Entry 6IP2 (electron microscopy, 3.70 A resolution); this record covers chains E and F of the 6 polymer chains in the assembly.

[Chain E (and F)]
Name: Vesicle-fusing ATPase
Source organism: Cricetulus griseus
Notes: EC 3.6.4.6; chain F of this document is another copy of the same molecule, construct and numbering; everything in this record applies to it too
UniProt: P18708 (NSF_CRIGR); residue numbers follow UniProt; this construct covers 1-744
Amino-acid sequence (769 residues; row label = number of the first residue in the row; numbers below 1 keep their minus sign (Met-24 is residue -24)):
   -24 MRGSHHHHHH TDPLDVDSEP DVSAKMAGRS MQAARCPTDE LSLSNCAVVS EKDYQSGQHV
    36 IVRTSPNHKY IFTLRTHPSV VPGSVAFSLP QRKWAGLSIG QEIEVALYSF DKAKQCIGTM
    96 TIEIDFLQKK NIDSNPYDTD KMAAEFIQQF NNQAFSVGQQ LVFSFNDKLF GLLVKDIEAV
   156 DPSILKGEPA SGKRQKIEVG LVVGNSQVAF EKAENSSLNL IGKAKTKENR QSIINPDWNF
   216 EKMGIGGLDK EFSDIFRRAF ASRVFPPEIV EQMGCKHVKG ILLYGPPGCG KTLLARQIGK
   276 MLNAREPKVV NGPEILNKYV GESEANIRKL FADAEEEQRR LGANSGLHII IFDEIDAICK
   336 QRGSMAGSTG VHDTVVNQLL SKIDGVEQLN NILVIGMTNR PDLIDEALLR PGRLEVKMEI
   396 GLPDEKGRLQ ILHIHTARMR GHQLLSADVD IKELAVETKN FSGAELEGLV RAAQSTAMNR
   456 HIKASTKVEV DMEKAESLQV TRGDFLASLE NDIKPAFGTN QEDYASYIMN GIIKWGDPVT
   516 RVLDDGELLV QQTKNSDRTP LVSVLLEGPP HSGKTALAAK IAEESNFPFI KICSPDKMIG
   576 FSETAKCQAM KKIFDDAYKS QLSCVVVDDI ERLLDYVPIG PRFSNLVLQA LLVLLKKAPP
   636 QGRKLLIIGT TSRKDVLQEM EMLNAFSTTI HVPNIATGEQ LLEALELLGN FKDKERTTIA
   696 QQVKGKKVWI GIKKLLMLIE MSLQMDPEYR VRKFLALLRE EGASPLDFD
Not modelled in the structure: -24 to 215, 736-744
Sequence notes: initiating methionine (-24); expression tag (-23 to 0); conflict Val155 (Met in P18708)
Small-molecule neighbours:
  - ATP (adenosine-5'-triphosphate), molecule 1: Gly219, Gly221, Pro262, Gly263, Cys264, Gly265, Lys266, Thr267, Leu268, Arg271, Glu329, Met372, Asn374, Ile406, His410, Gly438, Ala439, Glu442
  - ATP, molecule 2: Tyr502, Ile503, Met504, Asn505, Gly506, Ile507, Ile508, Trp510, Val514, Pro545, His546, Ser547, Gly548, Lys549, Thr550, Ala551, Leu552, Asp604, Ser647, Ile707, Lys708, Leu711
Swiss-Prot annotation at these positions:
  - binding site (ATP): Asn505 to Trp510, Pro545 to Leu552
  - binding site (Mg(2+)): Thr550
  - modified residue: Lys105 (N6-acetyllysine), Ser207 (Phosphoserine), Tyr259 (Phosphotyrosine), Ser569 (Phosphoserine)

[How chain E and chain F interact]
Contacting residue pairs - 107 pairs, chain E then chain F:
  Ser228(E) with Lys458(F), hydrogen bond (backbone-side chain)
  Phe231(E) with Val463(F), hydrophobic
  Arg232(E) with Ser450(F), hydrogen bond (backbone-side chain); Thr451(F), hydrogen bond; Asn454(F), hydrogen bond; Lys458(F); Asn486(F)
  Arg233(E) with Ser450(F); Asn486(F); Asp487(F), salt bridge; Lys489(F)
  Phe235(E) with Val463(F), hydrophobic
  Ala236(E) with Met453(F), hydrophobic; Ile457(F)
  Ser237(E) with Met453(F)
  Phe240(E) with Ile457(F), hydrophobic; Val463(F); Val465(F), hydrophobic
  Pro241(E) with Met453(F), hydrophobic; His456(F)
  Glu243(E) with His456(F), salt bridge; Glu468(F)
  Met248(E) with Arg413(F); Met414(F); Arg415(F), hydrogen bond (side chain-backbone); Gly416(F), hydrogen bond (side chain-backbone)
  Gly249(E) with Met414(F)
  Cys250(E) with Met414(F), hydrophobic; Gln449(F), hydrogen bond
  Lys251(E) with Glu442(F); Arg446(F); Gln449(F)
  Val253(E) with Arg446(F)
  Gly296(E) with Tyr294(F)
  Gln336(E) with Lys335(F), hydrogen bond
  Gly338(E) with Asp377(F)
  Met340(E) with Lys335(F), hydrogen bond (backbone-side chain); Gln336(F); Arg337(F), hydrogen bond (backbone-side chain); Leu378(F), hydrophobic
  Ala341(E) with Arg337(F)
  Ser343(E) with Ala341(F); Gly342(F)
  Thr344(E) with Ser339(F), hydrogen bond; Ala341(F); Gly342(F); Gly345(F); His347(F), hydrogen bond
  Val346(E) with Ser343(F)
  Asn352(E) with Pro288(F)
  Gln353(E) with Asn292(F)
  Ser356(E) with Pro288(F); Glu289(F)
  Gly360(E) with Glu289(F)
  Glu381(E) with Pro262(F); Arg375(F), salt bridge
  Arg385(E) with Ala439(F)
  Pro386(E) with Ala439(F); Glu440(F); Arg446(F), hydrogen bond (backbone-side chain)
  Glu390(E) with Glu440(F); Arg446(F); Lys489(F)
  Leu523(E) with Gln719(F)
  Gln526(E) with Gln719(F)
  Gln527(E) with Glu715(F); Met716(F); Gln719(F)
  Ser531(E) with Glu715(F), hydrogen bond
  Asp532(E) with Asn505(F)
  Arg533(E) with Asn505(F), hydrogen bond (backbone-side chain); Leu683(F), hydrogen bond (side chain-backbone); Asn685(F), hydrogen bond; Leu711(F); Glu715(F)
  Thr534(E) with Leu711(F); Met712(F); Glu715(F)
  Cys582(E) with Gly575(F)
  Lys586(E) with Ile574(F)
  Pro616(E) with Ile614(F), hydrophobic; Arg617(F)
  Phe618(E) with Val612(F), hydrophobic; Ile614(F), hydrophobic; Arg617(F), hydrogen bond (backbone-side chain)
  Asn620(E) with Asp610(F), hydrogen bond (side chain-backbone); Val612(F); Arg617(F), hydrogen bond (side chain-backbone)
  Leu621(E) with Phe576(F)
  Leu623(E) with Val612(F), hydrophobic
  Gln624(E) with Arg607(F); Asp610(F); Tyr611(F), hydrogen bond (side chain-backbone)
  Leu627(E) with Arg607(F)
  Val628(E) with Asp571(F); Ile574(F), hydrophobic
  Leu629(E) with Ile574(F), hydrophobic
  Lys631(E) with Lys708(F)
  Lys632(E) with Asp571(F), hydrogen bond (side chain-backbone)
  Ala633(E) with Met504(F), hydrophobic
  Glu654(E) with Pro613(F); Ile614(F)
  Met655(E) with Val612(F), hydrophobic; Ile614(F), hydrophobic
  Asn659(E) with Pro545(F); His546(F), hydrogen bond (backbone-side chain)
  Ser662(E) with Lys709(F), hydrogen bond (backbone-side chain)
Interface residues without a listed pair, chain E (69 interface residues in all): Ile244, Val295, Ser339, Gly342, Gly345, Asp348, Thr349, Gly387, Asn530, Arg617, Ala625, Glu656, Thr663
Interface residues without a listed pair, chain F (73 interface residues in all): Leu291, Met340, Val346, Ala447, Ser472, Pro570, Asp604, Glu606, Phe618, Met720

[Summary]
The interface between chain E and chain F involves 69 residues on one side and 73 on the other, with 24
hydrogen bonds and 3 salt bridges. Among the polar pairs are Arg233(E)-Asp487(F), Glu243(E)-His456(F) and
Glu381(E)-Arg375(F). Chain E binds ATP.
Both chains are Vesicle-fusing ATPase (Cricetulus griseus). Entry 6IP2 (NSF-D1D2 part in the whole 20S
complex) was determined by electron microscopy together with 6IP1 from the same study.
